PDB entry 4MHI | X-ray diffraction, 2.60 A resolution | chains A and D of the 6 polymer chains in the assembly

Chain A:
Name: Hemagglutinin HA1 chain
Source organism: Influenza A virus
Notes: fragment: receptor binding domain
UniProtKB: Q9Q0U6 (HEMA_I96A0); the construct lacks a stretch of the UniProt sequence, so the offset changes along the chain: 11-55 = UniProt 17-61; 56-83 = UniProt 63-90; 84-96 = UniProt 92-104; 97-125 = UniProt 106-134; 3 more segments
Chain sequence (334 residues; numbered 7 to 333 plus 7 insertion-coded residues; the number before each row is that of its first residue; a row labelled like 125A-125B holds insertion residues (125A, then the next letters in order)):
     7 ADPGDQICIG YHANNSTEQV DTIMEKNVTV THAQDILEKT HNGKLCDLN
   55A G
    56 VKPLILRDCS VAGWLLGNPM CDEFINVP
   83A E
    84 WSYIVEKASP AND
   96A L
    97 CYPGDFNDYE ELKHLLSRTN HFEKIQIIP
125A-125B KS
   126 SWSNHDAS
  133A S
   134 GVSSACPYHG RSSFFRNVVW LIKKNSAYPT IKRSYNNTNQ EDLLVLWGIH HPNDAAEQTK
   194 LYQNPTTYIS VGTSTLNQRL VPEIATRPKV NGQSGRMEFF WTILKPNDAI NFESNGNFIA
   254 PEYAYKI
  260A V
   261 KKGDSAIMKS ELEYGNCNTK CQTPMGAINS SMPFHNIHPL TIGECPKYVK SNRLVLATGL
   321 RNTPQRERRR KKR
Disordered / not traced: 7-8, 325-333
Sequence notes: expression tag (7-10)
Cystine bridges: Cys52-Cys277, Cys64-Cys76, Cys97-Cys139, Cys281-Cys305
Glycans and other covalent adducts: N-acetylglucosamine (NAG) linked to Asn33, Asn169
Curated features (UniProtKB/Swiss-Prot):
  - site: Arg333 (Cleavage)
  - glycosylation (N-linked (GlcNAc...) asparagine): Asn20, Asn21, Asn33, Asn169, Asn289

Chain D:
Name: Hemagglutinin HA2 chain
Source organism: Influenza A virus
Notes: fragment: membrane fusion domain
UniProtKB: Q9Q0U6 (HEMA_I96A0); residues 1-175 here correspond to UniProt positions 347-521 (UniProt number = residue number + 346)
Chain sequence (182 residues; row label = number of the first residue in the row):
     1 GLFGAIAGFI EGGWQGMVDG WYGYHHSNEQ GSGYAADKES TQKAIDGVTN KVNSIIDKMN
    61 TQFEAVGREF NNLERRIENL NKQMEDGFLD VWTYNAELLV LMENERTLDF HDSNVKNLYD
   121 KVRLQLRDNA KELGNGCFEF YHKCDNECME SVKNGTYDYP QYSEEARLNR EEISGSGRLV
   181 PR
Disordered / not traced: 174-182
Sequence notes: expression tag (176-182)
Cystine bridges: Cys144-Cys148
Curated features (UniProtKB/Swiss-Prot):
  - glycosylation: Asn154 (N-linked (GlcNAc...) asparagine)

Chain A / chain D interface:
Pairs across the interface (10; chain A residue first):
  Ile29(A) - Asn50(D)
  Ile29(A) - Lys51(D)
  Ile29(A) - Ser54(D)  hydrogen bond (backbone-side chain)
  Ile29(A) - Glu103(D)
  Ile29(A) - Arg106(D)
  Met30(A) - Gly47(D)
  Met30(A) - Asn50(D)
  Met30(A) - Lys51(D)
  Met30(A) - Phe110(D)  hydrophobic
  Lys32(A) - Ser54(D)  hydrogen bond
Other interface residues (no listed pair), chain A (4 interface residues in all): Thr28
Other interface residues (no listed pair), chain D (8 interface residues in all): Asp46

Overview:
4 residues of chain A face 8 of chain D across their interface; the contacts include 2 hydrogen bonds. Polar
contacts include Ile29(A)-Ser54(D) and Lys32(A)-Ser54(D). N-acetylglucosamine is covalently linked to Asn33(A)
and Asn169(A).
Here chain A is Hemagglutinin HA1 chain and chain D is Hemagglutinin HA2 chain, both from Influenza A virus.
Entry 4MHI (Crystal structure of a H5N1 influenza virus hemagglutinin from A/goose/Guangdong/1/96) was
determined by X-ray diffraction, deposited together with 4MHH and 4MHJ.
